PDB entry 4PU3 | X-ray diffraction, 3.39 A resolution | chains A and D of the 6 polymer chains in the assembly

[Chain A]
Molecule: Toxin-antitoxin system toxin HipA family
From: Shewanella oneidensis
Reference sequence: Q8EIX3 (Q8EIX3_SHEON); residues 1-433 here = UniProt positions 1-433
Chain sequence (454 residues; each row starts with the number of its first residue; numbers below 1 keep their minus sign (Met-20 is residue -20)):
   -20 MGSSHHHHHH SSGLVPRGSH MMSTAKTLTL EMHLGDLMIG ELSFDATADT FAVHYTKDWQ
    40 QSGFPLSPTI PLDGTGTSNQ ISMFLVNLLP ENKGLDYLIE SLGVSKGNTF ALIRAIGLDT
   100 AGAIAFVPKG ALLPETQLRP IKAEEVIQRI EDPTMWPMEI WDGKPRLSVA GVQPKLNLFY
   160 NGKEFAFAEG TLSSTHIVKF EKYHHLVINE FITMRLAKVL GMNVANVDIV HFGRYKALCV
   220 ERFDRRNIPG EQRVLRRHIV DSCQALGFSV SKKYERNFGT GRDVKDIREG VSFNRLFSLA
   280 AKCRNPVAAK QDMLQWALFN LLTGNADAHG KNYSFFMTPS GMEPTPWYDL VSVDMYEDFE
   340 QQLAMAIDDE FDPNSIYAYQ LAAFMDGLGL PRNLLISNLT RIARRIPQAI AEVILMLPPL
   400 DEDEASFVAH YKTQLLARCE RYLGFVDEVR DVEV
Disordered / not traced: -20 to 7
Differences from the reference sequence: expression tag (-20 to 0)
Modified positions: Ser147 (phosphoserine; SEP)
Curated features (UniProtKB/Swiss-Prot):
  - DNA-binding region: Arg380 to Arg384, Arg429
  - active site: Asp306 (Proton acceptor)
  - binding site (ATP): Val151 to Lys154, Lys178, Glu220 to Phe222, His308 to Asn311, Tyr327, Asp328
  - modified residue: Ser147 (Phosphoserine)
  - mutagenesis: Asp306 (D306Q: No autophosphorylation)
Reported in the primary citation:
  - binding site for Operator DNA: Arg380, Arg383, Arg384, Arg429
  - post-translational modification sites: Ser147
  - contacts within the chain: Arg145-Phe338 (backbone contact), Ser147-Phe338, Arg145-Glu339 (salt bridge)
  - conformationally variable residues (loop rearrangement): Ile129 to Gln152
  - mutagenesis - D306Q: abolished catalytic activity
  - mutagenesis - D306Q (KD of 300 nM): unchanged binding to HipBso:DNA complex

[Chain D]
Molecule: Toxin-antitoxin system antidote transcriptional repressor Xre family
From: Shewanella oneidensis
Reference sequence: Q8EIX4 (Q8EIX4_SHEON); residues 20-97 here correspond to UniProt positions 1-78 (UniProt number = residue number - 19)
Chain sequence (118 residues; numbered -20 to 97; the number before each row is that of its first residue; numbers below 1 keep their minus sign (Met-20 is residue -20)):
   -20 MGSSHHHHHH SSGLVPRGSH MMNGTDIKAK VYEDTLLETI MASPLNQQSL GLLIKERRKS
    40 AALTQDVAAM LCGVTKKTLI RVEKGEDVYI STVFKILDGL GIDIVSAQTS DTETNGWY
Disordered / not traced: -20 to 18, 87-94
Differences from the reference sequence: expression tag (-20 to 19)

[Chain A / chain D interface]
Residue-residue contacts - 22 pairs, chain A then chain D:
  Arg283(A) - Arg36(D)
  Arg283(A) - Leu79(D)
  Arg283(A) - Gly80(D)
  Asn284(A) - Arg36(D)
  Asn284(A) - Ala40(D)
  Asn284(A) - Leu79(D)
  Pro285(A) - Gly78(D)
  Val286(A) - Leu42(D)  hydrophobic
  Val286(A) - Leu50(D)  hydrophobic
  Val286(A) - Cys51(D)  hydrophobic
  Val286(A) - Gly78(D)
  Val286(A) - Leu79(D)  hydrophobic
  Ala287(A) - Leu42(D)
  Gln290(A) - Leu42(D)
  Gln290(A) - Val46(D)
  Gln290(A) - Leu50(D)
  Leu369(A) - Leu50(D)  hydrophobic
  Pro370(A) - Met49(D)
  Asn372(A) - Met49(D)
  Leu373(A) - Val46(D)  hydrophobic
  Leu373(A) - Met49(D)  hydrophobic
  Leu373(A) - Leu50(D)  hydrophobic
Interface residues without a listed pair, chain A (11 interface residues in all): Lys289
Interface residues without a listed pair, chain D (11 interface residues in all): Ala47

[Overview]
Chain A and chain D each contribute 11 residues to their interface. From UniProt: a DNA-binding region,
active-site residue Asp306(A), 14 ATP-binding residues and one mutagenesis site on chain A. The paper reports
a binding site for Operator DNA at Arg380(A), Arg383(A) and Arg384(A) among others; D306Q of chain A abolishes
catalytic activity.
Here chain A is Toxin-antitoxin system toxin HipA family and chain D is Toxin-antitoxin system antidote
transcriptional repressor Xre family, both from Shewanella oneidensis. Entry 4PU3 (Shewanella oneidensis MR-1
Toxin Antitoxin System HipA, HipB and its operator DNA complex (space group P212121)) was determined by X-ray
diffraction (same publication as 4PU4, 4PU5, 4PU7 and 4PU8).
